Entry 8T2O (X-ray diffraction, 3.29 A resolution); this record covers chains R and A of the 3 polymer chains in the assembly.

[Chain R]
Molecule: 90-nt RNA strand
Sequence (90 nucleotides; numbered 1 to 90; the number before each row is that of its first residue):
     1 GGUUGCUCGA CUGUGAGUGG ACCUACCCAC UGUGGAAACA CCACAGGAAC UUCCAACCUU
    61 CGGGUGGCGA GGUAGGGCAG AAGAGUGACC
Differences from the reference sequence: engineered mutation G1 (U3640 in 9629189), U18 (G3657 in 9629189), G35 (C3674 in 9629189), A36 (U3675 in 9629189), A37 (G3676 in 9629189), A38 (C3677 in 9629189), C90 (U3728 in 9629189); insertion (41)

[Chain A]
Molecule: BL3-6 Fab heavy chain
Organism: Homo sapiens
Notes: antibody fragment or engineered binder
Amino-acid sequence (233 residues; each row starts with the number of its first residue):
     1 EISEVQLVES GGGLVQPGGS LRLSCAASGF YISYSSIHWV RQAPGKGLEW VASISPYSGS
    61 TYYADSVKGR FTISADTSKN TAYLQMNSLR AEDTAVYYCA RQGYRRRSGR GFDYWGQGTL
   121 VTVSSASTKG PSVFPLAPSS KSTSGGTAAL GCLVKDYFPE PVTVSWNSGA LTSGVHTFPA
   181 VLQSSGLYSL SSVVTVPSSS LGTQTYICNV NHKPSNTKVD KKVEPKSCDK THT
Disordered / not traced: 1-2, 142-145, 229-233
Disulfide bonds: Cys25-Cys99, Cys152-Cys208

[How chain R and chain A interact]
Contacting residue pairs - 22 pairs, chain R then chain A:
  G34(R) - Arg105(A)  salt bridge to the phosphate
  G34(R) - Arg106(A)  phosphate contact
  G35(R) - Arg105(A)  salt bridge to the phosphate
  G35(R) - Arg106(A)  salt bridge to the phosphate
  A36(R) - Tyr34(A)  stacking on the base
  A36(R) - Tyr57(A)  hydrogen bond to the sugar
  A36(R) - Tyr104(A)  base contact
  A37(R) - Pro56(A)  sugar contact
  A37(R) - Tyr57(A)  stacking on the base
  A37(R) - Tyr104(A)  phosphate contact
  A37(R) - Arg105(A)  hydrogen bond to the phosphate
  A38(R) - His38(A)  base contact
  A38(R) - Pro56(A)  phosphate contact
  A38(R) - Gln102(A)  base contact
  A38(R) - Arg110(A)  hydrogen bond to the sugar
  C39(R) - Ser55(A)  hydrogen bond to the base
  C39(R) - Pro56(A)  hydrogen bond to the base
  C39(R) - Ser58(A)  hydrogen bond to the base
  C39(R) - Ser60(A)  hydrogen bond to the base
  C39(R) - Tyr62(A)  hydrogen bond to the sugar
  A40(R) - Tyr57(A)  base contact
  A40(R) - Ser58(A)  base contact
Also at the interface, not in a pair above, chain A (15 interface residues in all): Ser36, Gly103

[Summary]
Chain R and chain A form an interface of 7 and 15 residues respectively; the contacts include 8 hydrogen
bonds, 3 salt bridges and 2 aromatic stacking contacts. Polar pairs include C39(R)-Ser55(A), C39(R)-Pro56(A)
and C39(R)-Ser58(A).
Chain R is a 90-nt RNA strand and chain A is BL3-6 Fab heavy chain (Homo sapiens); the structure, Crystal
structure of SCV PTE G18U RNA in complex with Fab BL3-6, was determined by X-ray diffraction (same publication
as 8T29, 8T2A and 8T2B).
